4S20 - chains C and P of the 8 polymer chains in the assembly; structure by X-ray diffraction, 4.70 A resolution (low resolution: residue-level contacts below are approximate; hydrogen-bond / salt-bridge calls are withheld).

Chain C:
Name: DNA-directed RNA polymerase subunit beta
Organism: Escherichia coli
Notes: EC 2.7.7.6
UniProt: K0AVA1 (K0AVA1_ECO1C); residues 1-1342 here = UniProt positions 1-1342
Sequence (1342 residues; each row starts with the number of its first residue):
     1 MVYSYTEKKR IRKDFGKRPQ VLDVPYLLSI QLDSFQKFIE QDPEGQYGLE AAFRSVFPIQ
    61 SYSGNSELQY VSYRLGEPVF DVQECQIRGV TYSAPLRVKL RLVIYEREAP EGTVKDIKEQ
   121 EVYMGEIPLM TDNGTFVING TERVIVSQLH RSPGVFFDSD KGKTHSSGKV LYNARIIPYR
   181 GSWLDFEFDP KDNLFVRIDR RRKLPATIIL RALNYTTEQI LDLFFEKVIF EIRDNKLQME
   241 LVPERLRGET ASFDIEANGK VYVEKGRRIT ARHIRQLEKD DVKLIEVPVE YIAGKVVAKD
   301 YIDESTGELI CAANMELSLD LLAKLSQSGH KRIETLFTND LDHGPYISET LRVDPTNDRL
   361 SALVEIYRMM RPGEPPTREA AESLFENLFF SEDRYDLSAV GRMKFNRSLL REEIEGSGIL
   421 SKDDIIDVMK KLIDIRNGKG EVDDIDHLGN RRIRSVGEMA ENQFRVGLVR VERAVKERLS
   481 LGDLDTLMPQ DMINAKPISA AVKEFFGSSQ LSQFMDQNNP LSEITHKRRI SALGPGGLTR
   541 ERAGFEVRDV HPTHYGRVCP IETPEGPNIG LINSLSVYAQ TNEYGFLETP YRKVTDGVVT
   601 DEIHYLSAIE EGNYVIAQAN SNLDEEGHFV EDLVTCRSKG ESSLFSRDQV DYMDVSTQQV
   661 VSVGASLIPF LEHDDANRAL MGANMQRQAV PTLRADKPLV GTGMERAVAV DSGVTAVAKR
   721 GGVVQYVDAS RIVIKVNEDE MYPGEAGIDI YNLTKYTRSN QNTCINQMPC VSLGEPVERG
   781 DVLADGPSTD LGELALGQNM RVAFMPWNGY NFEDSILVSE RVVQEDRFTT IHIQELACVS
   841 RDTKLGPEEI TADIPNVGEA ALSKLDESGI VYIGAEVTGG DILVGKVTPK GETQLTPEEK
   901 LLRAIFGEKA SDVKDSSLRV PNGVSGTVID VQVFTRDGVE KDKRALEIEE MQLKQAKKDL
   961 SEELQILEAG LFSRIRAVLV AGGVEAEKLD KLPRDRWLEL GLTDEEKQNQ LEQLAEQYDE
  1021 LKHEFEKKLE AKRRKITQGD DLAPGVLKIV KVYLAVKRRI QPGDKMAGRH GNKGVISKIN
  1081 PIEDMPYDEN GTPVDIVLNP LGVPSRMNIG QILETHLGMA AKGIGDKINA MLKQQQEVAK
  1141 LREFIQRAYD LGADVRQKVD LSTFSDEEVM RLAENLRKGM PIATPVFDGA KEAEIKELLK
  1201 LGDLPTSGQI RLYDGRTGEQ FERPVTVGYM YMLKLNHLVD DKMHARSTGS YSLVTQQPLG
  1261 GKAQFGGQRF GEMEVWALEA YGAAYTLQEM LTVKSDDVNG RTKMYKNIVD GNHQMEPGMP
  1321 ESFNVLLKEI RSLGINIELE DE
Unresolved in the structure: 1-2, 226-344, 738-746, 978-1010

Chain P:
Molecule: 9-nt RNA strand
Sequence (9 nucleotides; each row starts with the number of its first residue):
     1 AUCGGCUCA
Metal / ion sites: Mg2+: A9 (shared with 2 residues of chain D)

Interface between chain C and chain P:
Pairs across the interface - 14 pairs, chain C then chain P:
  Ser509(C) with G4(P)
  Gln513(C) with G5(P)
  Arg529(C) with C6(P); U7(P)
  Pro564(C) with U7(P)
  Asn568(C) with U7(P)
  Ile572(C) with C6(P)
  Asn684(C) with C8(P)
  Arg687(C) with U7(P)
  Gln688(C) with U7(P); C8(P)
  Lys1065(C) with C8(P)
  Lys1073(C) with A9(P)
  Leu1259(C) with A1(P)
Also at the interface, not in a pair above, chain C (16 interface residues in all): Leu533, Arg540, Met681, His1237

Overview:
16 residues of chain C and 7 residues of chain P are in contact.
Chain C is DNA-directed RNA polymerase subunit beta (Escherichia coli) and chain P is a 9-nt RNA strand; the
structure, Structural basis for transcription reactivation by RapA, was determined by X-ray diffraction.
